9L5R - chains 6 and B of the 49 polymer chains in the assembly; structure by electron microscopy, 2.80 A resolution.

Chain 6:
Molecule: U6 snRNA
Organism: Chaetomium thermophilum (strain DSM 1495 / CBS 144.50 / IMI 039719)
Sequence (101 nucleotides; each row starts with the number of its first residue):
     1 GCCCUUCGGG GCAUUUGGUC AAUUUGAAAC GAUACAGAGA AGAUUAGCAU GGCCCCUGCA
    61 CUAAGGAUGA CACGCUACUC AAAGAGACGC UACCAAUUUU U
Disordered / not traced: 99-101

Chain B:
Protein: Pre-mRNA-splicing factor SYF2
Organism: Chaetomium thermophilum (strain DSM 1495 / CBS 144.50 / IMI 039719)
Reference sequence: G0S5N3 (G0S5N3_CHATD); residues 1-326 here = UniProt positions 1-326
Amino-acid sequence (326 residues; numbered 1 to 326; the number before each row is that of its first residue):
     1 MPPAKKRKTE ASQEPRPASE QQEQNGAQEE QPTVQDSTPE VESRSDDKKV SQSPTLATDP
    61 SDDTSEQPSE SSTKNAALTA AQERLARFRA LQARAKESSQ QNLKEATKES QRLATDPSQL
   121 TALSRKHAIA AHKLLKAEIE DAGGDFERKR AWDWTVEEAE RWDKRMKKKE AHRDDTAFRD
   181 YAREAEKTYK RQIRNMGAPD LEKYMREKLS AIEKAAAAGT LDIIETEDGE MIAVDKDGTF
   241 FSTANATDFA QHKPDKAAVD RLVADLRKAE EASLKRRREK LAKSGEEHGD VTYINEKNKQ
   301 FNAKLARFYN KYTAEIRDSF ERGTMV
Disordered / not traced: 1-68
Small-molecule neighbours: M7M (N,N,7-trimethylguanosine 5'-(trihydrogen diphosphate)): His-132, Glu-147, Arg-150, Trp-154, Glu-158, Ala-159, Trp-162
What the authors report for this chain:
  - binding site for M7M: Trp-154, Trp-162

How chain 6 and chain B interact:
Contacting residue pairs - 22 pairs, chain 6 then chain B:
  U76(6) with Arg-277(B), hydrogen bond to the sugar; Lys-297(B), hydrogen bond to the base
  A77(6) with Glu-270(B), base contact; Ser-273(B), hydrogen bond to the base; Leu-274(B), base contact; Arg-277(B), sugar contact
  U79(6) with Tyr-181(B), stacking on the base
  C80(6) with Thr-188(B), phosphate contact; Arg-191(B), phosphate contact; Arg-276(B), hydrogen bond to the sugar
  A81(6) with Thr-176(B), base contact; Arg-191(B), salt bridge to the phosphate; Arg-276(B), salt bridge to the phosphate
  A82(6) with His-172(B), hydrogen bond to the phosphate; Arg-173(B), sugar contact; Thr-176(B), sugar contact; Arg-191(B), salt bridge to the phosphate
  A83(6) with Lys-169(B), sugar contact; His-172(B), salt bridge to the phosphate; Arg-173(B), hydrogen bond to the phosphate
  G84(6) with Lys-169(B), phosphate contact
  U91(6) with Gln-119(B), hydrogen bond to the sugar
Other interface residues (no listed pair), chain 6 (12 interface residues in all): C78, C90, A92
Other interface residues (no listed pair), chain B (17 interface residues in all): Lys-126, Glu-184, Lys-187

Overview:
12 residues of chain 6 and 17 residues of chain B are in contact; the contacts include 7 hydrogen bonds, 4
salt bridges and 1 aromatic stacking contact. Polar pairs include U76(6)/Lys-297(B), A77(6)/Ser-273(B) and
U76(6)/Arg-277(B). Ligands of chain B: compound M7M. From the paper: a binding site for M7M at Trp-154(B) and
Trp-162(B).
Chain 6 is U6 snRNA and chain B is Pre-mRNA-splicing factor SYF2, both from Chaetomium thermophilum (strain
DSM 1495 / CBS 144.50 / IMI 039719); the structure, Cryo-EM structure of the thermophile spliceosome (state
ILS), was determined by electron microscopy (same publication as 9L5S and 9L5T).
